Entry 6VOM (electron microscopy, 3.60 A resolution); this record covers chains C and d of the 9 polymer chains in the assembly.

[Chain C]
Name: ATP synthase subunit alpha, chloroplastic
Organism: Spinacia oleracea
Notes: EC 7.1.2.2
Reference sequence: P06450 (ATPA_SPIOL); residue numbers follow UniProt; this construct covers 1-507
Sequence (507 residues; each row starts with the number of its first residue):
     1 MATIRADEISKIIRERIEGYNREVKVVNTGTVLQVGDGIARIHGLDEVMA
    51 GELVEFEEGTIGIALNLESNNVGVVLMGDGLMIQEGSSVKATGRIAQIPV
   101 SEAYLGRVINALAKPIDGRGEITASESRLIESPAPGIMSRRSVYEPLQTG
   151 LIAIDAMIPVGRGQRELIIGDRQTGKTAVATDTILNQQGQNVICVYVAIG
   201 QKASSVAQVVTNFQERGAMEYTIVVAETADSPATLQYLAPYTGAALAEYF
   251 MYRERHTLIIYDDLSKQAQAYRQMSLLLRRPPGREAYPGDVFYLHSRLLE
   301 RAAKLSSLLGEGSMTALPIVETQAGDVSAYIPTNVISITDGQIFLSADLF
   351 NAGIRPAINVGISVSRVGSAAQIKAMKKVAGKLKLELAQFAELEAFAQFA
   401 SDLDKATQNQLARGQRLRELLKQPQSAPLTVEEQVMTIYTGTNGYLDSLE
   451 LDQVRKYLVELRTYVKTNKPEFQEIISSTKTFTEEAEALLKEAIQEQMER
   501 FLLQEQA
Not modelled in the structure: 1-4, 505-507
Ligand contacts:
  - ADP (adenosine-5'-diphosphate): V364, S365, R366
  - ATP (adenosine-5'-triphosphate): D171, R172, Q173, T174, G175, K176, T177, A178, E321, F350, R355, P356, Q423, P424, Q425
Curated features (UniProtKB/Swiss-Prot):
  - binding site (ATP): G170 to T177
  - site: S363 (Required for activity)

[Chain d]
Name: ATP synthase delta chain, chloroplastic
Organism: Spinacia oleracea
Reference sequence: P11402 (ATPD_SPIOL); residues 1-257 here = UniProt positions 1-257
Sequence (257 residues; numbered 1 to 257; the number before each row is that of its first residue):
     1 MAALQNPVALQSRTTTAVAALSTSSTTSTPKPFSLSFSSSTATFNPLRLK
    51 ILTASKLTAKPRGGALGTRMVDSTASRYASALADVADVTGTLEATNSDVE
   101 KLIRIFSEEPVYYFFANPVISIDNKRSVLDEIITTSGLQPHTANFINILI
   151 DSERINLVKEILNEFEDVFNKITGTEVAVVTSVVKLENDHLAQIAKGVQK
   201 ITGAKNVRIKTVIDPSLVAGFTIRYGNEGSKLVDMSVKKQLEEIAAQLEM
   251 DDVTLAV
Not modelled in the structure: 1-70, 250-257

[Interface between chain C and chain d]
Residue-residue contacts (30):
  I13(C) - Q247(d)
  R16(C) - E243(d)
  R16(C) - A246(d)
  R16(C) - Q247(d)
  I17(C) - E243(d)
  Y20(C) - E242(d)
  Y20(C) - A246(d)  hydrophobic
  N21(C) - K239(d)
  N21(C) - E242(d)
  R22(C) - M235(d)
  R22(C) - K239(d)
  E23(C) - K238(d)  salt bridge
  E23(C) - E242(d)
  K25(C) - L232(d)
  K25(C) - V233(d)
  V26(C) - Y225(d)
  V26(C) - L232(d)
  V26(C) - V233(d)  hydrophobic
  V27(C) - S230(d)
  V27(C) - L232(d)  hydrogen bond (backbone-backbone)
  N28(C) - S230(d)  hydrogen bond
  N28(C) - K231(d)
  T29(C) - R224(d)  hydrogen bond (backbone-side chain)
  T29(C) - G229(d)
  T29(C) - S230(d)  hydrogen bond (backbone-backbone)
  H43(C) - E228(d)  salt bridge
  L45(C) - S230(d)
  D46(C) - N227(d)
  S69(C) - D72(d)
  N70(C) - V71(d)
Interface residues without a listed pair, chain C (19 interface residues in all): G30, G44
Interface residues without a listed pair, chain d (20 interface residues in all): S73, D234

[In short]
19 residues of chain C face 20 of chain d across their interface, with 4 hydrogen bonds and 2 salt bridges.
Polar pairs include E23(C)-K238(d), H43(C)-E228(d) and N28(C)-S230(d). Chain C binds ATP and ADP. UniProt
lists 8 ATP-binding residues on chain C.
Chain C is ATP synthase subunit alpha, chloroplastic and chain d is ATP synthase delta chain, chloroplastic,
both from Spinacia oleracea; the structure, Chloroplast ATP synthase (R2, CF1), was determined by electron
microscopy together with 6VM1, 6VM4, 6VMB, 6VMD, 6VMG, 6VOF and 8 further entries from the same study.
